1E8M - chain A; structure by X-ray diffraction, 1.50 A resolution.

[Chain A]
Protein: Prolyl endopeptidase
Organism: Sus scrofa
Notes: EC 3.4.21.26
UniProtKB: P23687 (PPCE_PIG); residues 1-710 here = UniProt positions 1-710
Sequence (710 residues; numbered 1 to 710; the number before each row is that of its first residue):
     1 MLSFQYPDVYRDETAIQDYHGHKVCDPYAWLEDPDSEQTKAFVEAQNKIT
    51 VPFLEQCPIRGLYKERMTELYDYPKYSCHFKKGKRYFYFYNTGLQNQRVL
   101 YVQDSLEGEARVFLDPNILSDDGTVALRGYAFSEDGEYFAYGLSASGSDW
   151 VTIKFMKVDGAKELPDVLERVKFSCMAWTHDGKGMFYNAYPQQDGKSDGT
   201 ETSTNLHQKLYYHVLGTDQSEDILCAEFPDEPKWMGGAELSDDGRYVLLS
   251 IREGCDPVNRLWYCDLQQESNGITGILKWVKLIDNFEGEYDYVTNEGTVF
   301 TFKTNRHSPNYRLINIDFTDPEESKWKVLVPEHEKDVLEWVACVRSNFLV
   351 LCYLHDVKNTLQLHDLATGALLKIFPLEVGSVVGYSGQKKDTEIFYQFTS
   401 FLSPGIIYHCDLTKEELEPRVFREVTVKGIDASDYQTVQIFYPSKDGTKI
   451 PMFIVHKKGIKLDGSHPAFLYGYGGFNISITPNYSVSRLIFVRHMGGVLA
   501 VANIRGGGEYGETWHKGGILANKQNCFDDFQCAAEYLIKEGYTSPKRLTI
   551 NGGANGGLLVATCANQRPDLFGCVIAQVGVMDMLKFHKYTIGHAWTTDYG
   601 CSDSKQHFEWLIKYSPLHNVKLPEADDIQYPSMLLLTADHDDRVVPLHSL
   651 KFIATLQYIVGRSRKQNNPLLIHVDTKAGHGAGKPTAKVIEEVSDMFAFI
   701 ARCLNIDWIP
Differences from the reference sequence: engineered mutation Ala554 (Ser in P23687)
Ligand contacts: P0H (N-[(benzyloxy)carbonyl]glycyl-L-proline): Phe173, Met235, Gly254, Cys255, Tyr473, Phe476, Ala554, Asn555, Val580, Ile591, Ala594, Trp595, Tyr599, Arg643, Val644, His680
UniProt features mapped onto this chain:
  - active site (Charge relay system): Asp641, His680
  - modified residue: Met1 (N-acetylmethionine), Lys157 (N6-acetyllysine)

[In short]
Bound to chain A: compound P0H. From UniProt: active-site residues Asp641 and His680.
Chain A is Prolyl endopeptidase (Sus scrofa); the structure, Prolyl oligopeptidase from porcine brain, mutant,
complexed with inhibitor, was determined by X-ray diffraction, deposited together with 1E8N.
